PDB entry 8FA8 | X-ray diffraction, 1.80 A resolution | chains H and L of the 3 polymer chains in the assembly

[Chain H]
Name: Ky15.11 Antibody, heavy chain
Organism: Mus musculus
Notes: antibody fragment or engineered binder
Chain sequence (232 residues; numbered 1 to 216 plus 16 insertion-coded residues; the number before each row is that of its first residue; a row labelled like 82A-82C holds insertion residues (82A, then the next letters in order)):
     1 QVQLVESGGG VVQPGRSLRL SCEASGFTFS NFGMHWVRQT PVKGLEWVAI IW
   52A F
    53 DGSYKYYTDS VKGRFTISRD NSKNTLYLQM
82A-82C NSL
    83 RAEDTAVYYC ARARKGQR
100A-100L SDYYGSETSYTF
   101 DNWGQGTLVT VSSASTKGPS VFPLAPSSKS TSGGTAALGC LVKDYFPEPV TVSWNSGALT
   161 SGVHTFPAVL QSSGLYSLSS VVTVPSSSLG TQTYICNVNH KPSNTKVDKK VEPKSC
Unresolved in the structure: 130-133, 216
Cystine bridges: Cys22-Cys92, Cys140-Cys196

[Chain L]
Name: Ky15.11 Antibody, light chain
Organism: Mus musculus
Notes: antibody fragment or engineered binder
Chain sequence (213 residues; each row starts with the number of its first residue; note: 1 number in that range is skipped by the numbering (no residue carries it; nothing is unmodelled there)):
     1 DIQMTQSPST LSASVGDRVT ITCRASQSIN GWLAWYQQKP GKAPKFLIYK ASILESGIPS
    61 RFSGSGSGTE FTLTISSLQP DDFATYYCQQ YSSY
    96 WTFGQGTKVE IKRTVAAPSV FIFPPSDEQL KSGTASVVCL LNNFYPREAK VQWKVDNALQ
   156 SGNSQESVTE QDSKDSTYSL SSTLTLSKAD YEKHKVYACE VTHQGLSSPV TKSFNRGEC
Unresolved in the structure: 214
Cystine bridges: Cys23-Cys88, Cys134-Cys194

[Chain H / chain L interface]
Pairs across the interface (78; chain H residue first):
  His35(H) - Trp96(L)
  Gln39(H) - Gln38(L)  hydrogen bond
  Gln39(H) - Tyr87(L)  hydrogen bond
  Val42(H) - Gln100(L)
  Lys43(H) - Gln100(L)  hydrogen bond (backbone-side chain)
  Leu45(H) - Tyr87(L)  hydrophobic
  Leu45(H) - Phe98(L)  hydrophobic
  Trp47(H) - Tyr94(L)  hydrophobic
  Trp47(H) - Trp96(L)  hydrophobic
  Ile50(H) - Trp96(L)  hydrophobic
  Tyr58(H) - Tyr94(L)  hydrophobic
  Tyr58(H) - Trp96(L)
  Tyr91(H) - Gln38(L)  hydrogen bond
  Tyr91(H) - Lys42(L)
  Tyr91(H) - Ala43(L)  hydrophobic
  Arg96(H) - Phe46(L)
  Arg96(H) - Tyr49(L)
  Arg96(H) - Glu55(L)  salt bridge
  Gly98(H) - Trp32(L)
  Gly98(H) - Tyr49(L)
  Gly98(H) - Lys50(L)
  Gly98(H) - Tyr91(L)  hydrogen bond (backbone-side chain)
  Gln99(H) - Tyr49(L)
  Arg100(H) - Ile53(L)
  Glu100G(H) - Trp32(L)
  Glu100G(H) - Lys50(L)  salt bridge
  Thr100H(H) - Trp32(L)
  Ser100I(H) - Trp32(L)
  Ser100I(H) - Tyr91(L)  hydrogen bond (side chain-backbone)
  Tyr100J(H) - Tyr91(L)
  Tyr100J(H) - Trp96(L)  hydrogen bond (backbone-side chain)
  Thr100K(H) - Tyr36(L)  hydrogen bond
  Thr100K(H) - Phe46(L)
  Thr100K(H) - Gln89(L)  hydrogen bond
  Thr100K(H) - Tyr91(L)
  Thr100K(H) - Trp96(L)
  Phe100L(H) - Tyr36(L)  hydrogen bond (backbone-side chain)
  Phe100L(H) - Gln89(L)
  Phe100L(H) - Trp96(L)  hydrophobic
  Phe100L(H) - Phe98(L)  hydrophobic
  Asp101(H) - Phe46(L)
  Trp103(H) - Tyr36(L)
  Trp103(H) - Pro44(L)
  Trp103(H) - Phe98(L)  hydrophobic
  Gly104(H) - Ala43(L)
  Gln105(H) - Gly41(L)  hydrogen bond (side chain-backbone)
  Phe122(H) - Ser121(L)
  Phe122(H) - Gln124(L)
  Pro123(H) - Ser121(L)
  Pro123(H) - Glu123(L)
  Leu124(H) - Phe118(L)  hydrophobic
  Leu124(H) - Val133(L)  hydrophobic
  Ala125(H) - Phe118(L)
  Ala137(H) - Phe116(L)  hydrophobic
  Ala137(H) - Phe118(L)
  Leu141(H) - Ser131(L)
  Lys143(H) - Gln124(L)
  Lys143(H) - Ser131(L)
  His164(H) - Asn137(L)  hydrogen bond
  His164(H) - Asn138(L)  hydrogen bond
  His164(H) - Ser174(L)  hydrogen bond
  Phe166(H) - Leu135(L)  hydrophobic
  Phe166(H) - Ser162(L)
  Phe166(H) - Thr164(L)
  Phe166(H) - Ser174(L)
  Phe166(H) - Leu175(L)
  Phe166(H) - Ser176(L)
  Pro167(H) - Ser162(L)  hydrogen bond (backbone-side chain)
  Pro167(H) - Val163(L)
  Val169(H) - Gln160(L)
  Val169(H) - Glu161(L)
  Val169(H) - Ser162(L)
  Leu170(H) - Gln160(L)  hydrogen bond (backbone-side chain)
  Gln171(H) - Gln160(L)
  Val181(H) - Leu135(L)  hydrophobic
  Thr183(H) - Asn137(L)
  Lys209(H) - Glu123(L)  salt bridge
  Lys214(H) - Asp122(L)  salt bridge
Also at the interface, not in a pair above, chain H (48 interface residues in all): Val37, Gly44, Glu46, Lys129, Thr135, Ala136, Leu138, Ser179
Also at the interface, not in a pair above, chain L (42 interface residues in all): Asn30, Ser92, Thr129, Ser208

[Summary]
48 residues of chain H and 42 residues of chain L are in contact, with 16 hydrogen bonds and 4 salt bridges.
Among the polar pairs are Arg96(H)-Glu55(L), Glu100G(H)-Lys50(L) and Lys209(H)-Glu123(L).
Chain H is Ky15.11 Antibody, heavy chain and chain L is Ky15.11 Antibody, light chain, both from Mus musculus;
the structure, Crystal structure of Ky15.11 Fab in complex with circumsporozoite protein NDN peptide, was
determined by X-ray diffraction (same publication as 8F95, 8F9E, 8F9F, 8F9S, 8F9T, 8F9U and 11 further
entries).
